5KQ8 - chain A; structure by X-ray diffraction, 2.00 A resolution.

== Chain A ==
Name: Pantothenate kinase 3
Source organism: Homo sapiens
Notes: EC 2.7.1.33
UniProtKB: Q9H999 (PANK3_HUMAN); numbering as in UniProt (aligned over 12-370)
Sequence (380 residues; each row starts with the number of its first residue; numbers below 1 keep their minus sign (Met-7 is residue -7)):
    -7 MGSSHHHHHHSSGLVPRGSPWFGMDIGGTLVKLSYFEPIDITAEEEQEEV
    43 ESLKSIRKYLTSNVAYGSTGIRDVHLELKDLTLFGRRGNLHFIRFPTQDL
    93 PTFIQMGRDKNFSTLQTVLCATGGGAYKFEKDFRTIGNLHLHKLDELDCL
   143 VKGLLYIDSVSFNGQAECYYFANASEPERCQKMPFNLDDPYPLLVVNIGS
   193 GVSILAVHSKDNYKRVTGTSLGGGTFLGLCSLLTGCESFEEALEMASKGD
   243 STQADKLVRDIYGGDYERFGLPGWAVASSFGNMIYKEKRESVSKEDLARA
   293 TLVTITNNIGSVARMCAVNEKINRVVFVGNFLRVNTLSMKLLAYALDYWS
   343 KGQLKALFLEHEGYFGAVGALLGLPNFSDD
Disordered / not traced: -7 to 10, 104-107, 370-372
Differences from the reference sequence: initiating methionine (-7); expression tag (-6 to 11, 371-372)
Small-molecule neighbours: amp phosphoramidate (AN2): Gly19, Gly20, Thr21, Leu22, Lys24, Arg86, Ile190, Gly191, Ser192, Gly215, Gly216, Leu219, Phe231, Glu232, Gly321, Asn322, Phe323, Arg325
Curated features (UniProtKB/Swiss-Prot):
  - active site: Glu138 (Proton acceptor)
  - binding site (acetyl-CoA): Ser192, Ser195, Arg207
  - mutagenesis: Gly19 (G19V: Loss of catalytic activity), Glu138 (E138A: Loss of catalytic activity; E138V: Prevents acetyl-CoA production), Ser195 (S195V: Retains 30% of wild-type activity. Refractory to inhibition by acetyl-CoA. Exhibits a 10-fold increase in the Km for pantothenate), Arg207 (R207A: Loss of catalytic activity; R207W: Increases affinity for ATP and decreases affinity for acetyl-CoA. Increases acetyl-CoA production), Ala267 (A267F: Loss of catalytic activity but can bind ATP normally), Ala269 (A269F: Loss of catalytic activity but can bind ATP normally)
What the authors report for this chain:
  - mutagenesis - G19V, E138A: abolished catalytic activity
  - mutagenesis - E138A: unchanged binding to ATP
  - mutagenesis - G19V: abolished binding to ATP
  - mutagenesis - G19V: unchanged binding to acetyl-CoA

== Overview ==
Chain A binds amp phosphoramidate. From UniProt: active-site residue Glu138, 3 acetyl-CoA-binding residues and
6 mutagenesis sites. The paper reports that G19V and E138A abolish catalytic activity; G19V abolishes binding
to ATP.
Chain A is Pantothenate kinase 3 (Homo sapiens); the structure, PANK3-AMPPN complex, was determined by X-ray
diffraction, deposited together with 5KPR, 5KPT, 5KPZ and 5KQD.
